6XKZ - chains E and P of the 9 polymer chains in the assembly; structure by electron microscopy, 7.20 A resolution (low resolution: residue-level contacts below are approximate; hydrogen-bond / salt-bridge calls are withheld).

== Chain E ==
Protein: Ubiquinol-cytochrome c reductase iron-sulfur subunit
From: Rhodobacter capsulatus (strain ATCC BAA-309 / NBRC 16581 / SB1003)
Notes: EC 7.1.1.8
Reference sequence: D5ANZ2 (UCRI_RHOCB); residues 1-191 here = UniProt positions 1-191
Chain sequence (191 residues; each row starts with the number of its first residue):
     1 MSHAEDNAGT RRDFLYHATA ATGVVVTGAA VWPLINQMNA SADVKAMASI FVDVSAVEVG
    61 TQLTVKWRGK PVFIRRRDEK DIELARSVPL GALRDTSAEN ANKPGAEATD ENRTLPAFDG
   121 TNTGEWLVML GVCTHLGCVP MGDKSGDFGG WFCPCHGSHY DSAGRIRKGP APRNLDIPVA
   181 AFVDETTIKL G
Disordered / not traced: 1-10
Disulfides: C138-C155
Bound ions: 2Fe-2S cluster Fe: C133, H135, C153, H156
Small-molecule neighbours: 2Fe-2S cluster (FES): C133, H135, L136, G137, C138, C153, C155, H156, S158
Curated features (UniProtKB/Swiss-Prot):
  - binding site ([2Fe-2S] cluster): C133, H135, C153, H156

== Chain P ==
Protein: Cytochrome b
From: Rhodobacter capsulatus (strain ATCC BAA-309 / NBRC 16581 / SB1003)
Reference sequence: D5ANZ3 (CYB_RHOCB); residue numbers follow UniProt; this construct covers 1-437
Chain sequence (437 residues; each row starts with the number of its first residue):
     1 MSGIPHDHYE PKTGIEKWLH DRLPIVGLVY DTIMIPTPKN LNWWWIWGIV LAFTLVLQIV
    61 TGIVLAMHYT PHVDLAFASV EHIMRDVNGG WAMRYIHANG ASLFFLAVYI HIFRGLYYGS
   121 YKAPREITWI VGMVIYLLMM GTAFMGYVLP WGQMSFWGAT VITGLFGAIP GIGPSIQAWL
   181 LGGPAVDNAT LNRFFSLHYL LPFVIAALVA IHIWAFHTTG NNNPTGVEVR RTSKADAEKD
   241 TLPFWPYFVI KDLFALALVL LGFFAVVAYM PNYLGHPDNY VQANPLSTPA HIVPEWYFLP
   301 FYAILRAFAA DVWVVILVDG LTFGIVDAKF FGVIAMFGAI AVMALAPWLD TSKVRSGAYR
   361 PKFRMWFWFL VLDFVVLTWV GAMPTEYPYD WISLIASTYW FAYFLVILPL LGATEKPEPI
   421 PASIEEDFNS HYGNPAE
Disordered / not traced: 1, 233-236, 429-437
Bound ions: heme c Fe site 1: H97, H198; heme c Fe site 2: H111, H212
Small-molecule neighbours:
  - heme c (HEC), molecule 1: W45, G48, I49, L51, A52, F104, H111, I112, R114, S120, R125, T128, W129, G132, M133, I135, Y136, V209, H212, F216, T219, G220, N221, N222
  - heme c (HEC), molecule 2: L55, Q58, I59, G62, I63, L65, A66, Y69, R94, H97, A98, A101, F104, M139, T142, A143, G146, Y147, L149, P150, F195, H198, Y199, P202, I205, N279, Y297
Curated features (UniProtKB/Swiss-Prot):
  - binding site (heme b): H97, H111, H198, H212
  - mutagenesis: F144 (F144L/S: Loss of binding affinity for ubiquinone and ubiquinol)

== Chain E / chain P interface ==
Residue-residue contacts (13; chain E residue first):
  Y16(E) - W245(P)
  L34(E) - V60(P)
  L34(E) - V64(P)
  L34(E) - M93(P)
  N36(E) - N88(P)
  Q37(E) - V64(P)
  Q37(E) - M67(P)
  Q37(E) - H68(P)
  Q37(E) - N88(P)
  A40(E) - N88(P)
  A42(E) - D86(P)
  D43(E) - H82(P)
  D43(E) - D86(P)
Also at the interface, not in a pair above, chain E (10 interface residues in all): P33, M38, S41
Also at the interface, not in a pair above, chain P (10 interface residues in all): V87

== Overview ==
The chain E/chain P interface involves 10 residues from each chain. Bound to chain E: 2Fe-2S cluster. Chain P
binds heme c. From UniProt: 4 [2Fe-2S] cluster-binding residues on chain E; 4 heme b-binding residues and one
mutagenesis site on chain P.
Here chain E is Ubiquinol-cytochrome c reductase iron-sulfur subunit and chain P is Cytochrome b, both from
Rhodobacter capsulatus (strain ATCC BAA-309 / NBRC 16581 / SB1003). Entry 6XKZ (R. capsulatus CIII2CIV
tripartite super-complex, conformation B (SC-1B)) was determined by electron microscopy, deposited together
with 6XI0, 6XKT, 6XKU, 6XKV, 6XKW and 6XKX.
